7WMK - chain A; structure by X-ray diffraction, 1.47 A resolution.

== Chain A ==
Name: PQQ-dependent alcohol dehydrogenase
Organism: Devosia albogilva
Amino-acid sequence (579 residues; row label = number of the first residue in the row):
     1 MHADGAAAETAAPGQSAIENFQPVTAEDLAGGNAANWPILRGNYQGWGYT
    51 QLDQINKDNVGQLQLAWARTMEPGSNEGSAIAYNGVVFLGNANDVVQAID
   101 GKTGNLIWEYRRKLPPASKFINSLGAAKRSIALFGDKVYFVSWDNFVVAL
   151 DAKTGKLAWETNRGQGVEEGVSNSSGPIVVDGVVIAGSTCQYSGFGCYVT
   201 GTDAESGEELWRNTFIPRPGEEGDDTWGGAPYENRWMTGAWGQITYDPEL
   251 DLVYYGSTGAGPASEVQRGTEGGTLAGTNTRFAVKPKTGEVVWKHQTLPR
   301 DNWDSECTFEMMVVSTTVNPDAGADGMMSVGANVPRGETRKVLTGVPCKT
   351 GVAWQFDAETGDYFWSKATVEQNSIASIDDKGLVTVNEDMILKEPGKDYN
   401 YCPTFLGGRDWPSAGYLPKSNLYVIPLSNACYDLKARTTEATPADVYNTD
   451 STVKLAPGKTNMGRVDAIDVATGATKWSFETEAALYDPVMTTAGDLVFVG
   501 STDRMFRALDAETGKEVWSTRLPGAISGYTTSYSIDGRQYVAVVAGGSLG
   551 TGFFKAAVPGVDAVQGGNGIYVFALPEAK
Disordered / not traced: 1-2, 435-452, 578-579
Disulfide bonds: C190-C197, C307-C348, C402-C431
Bound ions: Na+: D136, E205 (together with acetate ion); Ca2+ site 1: D304, E306 (together with pyrroloquinoline quinone); Ca2+ site 2: D398, N400, D433
Ligand contacts: pyrroloquinoline quinone (PQQ): E77, L124, R129, S174, T189, C190, Q191, W241, D304, E306, K349, F405, L406, D410, W411, Y486, L549, G550

== In short ==
Ligands of chain A: pyrroloquinoline quinone. D136 and E205 form the Na+ site. D304 and E306 coordinate Ca2+
site 1.
Chain A is PQQ-dependent alcohol dehydrogenase (Devosia albogilva); the structure, PQQ-dependent alcohol
dehydrogenase complexed with PQQ, was determined by X-ray diffraction, deposited together with 7WMD.
